8GXW - chains C and F of the 12 polymer chains in the assembly; structure by electron microscopy, 2.70 A resolution.

[Chain C]
Name: V-type ATP synthase alpha chain
From: Thermus thermophilus HB8
Notes: EC 7.1.2.2
UniProt: Q56403 (VATA_THET8); residue numbers follow UniProt; this construct covers 1-578
Amino-acid sequence (578 residues; numbered 1 to 578; the number before each row is that of its first residue):
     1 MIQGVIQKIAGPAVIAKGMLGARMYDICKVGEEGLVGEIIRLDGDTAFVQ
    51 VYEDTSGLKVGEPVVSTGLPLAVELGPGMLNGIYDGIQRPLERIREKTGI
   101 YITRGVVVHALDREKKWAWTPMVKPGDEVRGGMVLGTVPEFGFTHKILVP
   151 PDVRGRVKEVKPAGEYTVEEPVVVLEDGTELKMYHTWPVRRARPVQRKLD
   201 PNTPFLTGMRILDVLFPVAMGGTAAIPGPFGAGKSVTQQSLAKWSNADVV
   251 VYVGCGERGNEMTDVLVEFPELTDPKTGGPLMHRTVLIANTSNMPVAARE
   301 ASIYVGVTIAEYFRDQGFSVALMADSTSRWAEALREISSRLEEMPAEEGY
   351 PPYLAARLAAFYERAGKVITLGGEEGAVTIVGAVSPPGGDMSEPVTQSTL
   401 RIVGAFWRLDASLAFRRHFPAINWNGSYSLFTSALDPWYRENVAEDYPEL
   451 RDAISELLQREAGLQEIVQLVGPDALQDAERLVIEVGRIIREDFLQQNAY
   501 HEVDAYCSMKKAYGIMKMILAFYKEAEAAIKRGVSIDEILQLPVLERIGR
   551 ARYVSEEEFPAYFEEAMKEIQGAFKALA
Differences from the reference sequence: conflict Ala-232 (Ser in Q56403), Ser-235 (Thr in Q56403)
Ion coordination: Mg2+: Ser-235 (together with ATP)
Small-molecule neighbours: ATP (adenosine-5'-triphosphate): Pro-229, Phe-230, Gly-231, Ala-232, Gly-233, Lys-234, Ser-235, Val-236, Glu-257, Arg-258, Glu-261, Phe-419, Pro-420, Gln-497, Asn-498, Ala-499, Tyr-500

[Chain F]
Name: V-type ATP synthase beta chain
From: Thermus thermophilus HB8
UniProt: Q56404 (VATB_THET8); residue numbers follow UniProt; this construct covers 1-478
Amino-acid sequence (478 residues; row label = number of the first residue in the row):
     1 MDLLKKEYTGITYISGPLLFVENAKDLAYGAIVDIKDGTGRVRGGQVIEV
    51 SEEYAVIQVFEETTGLDLATTSVSLVEDVARLGVSKEMLGRRFNGIGKPI
   101 DGLPPITPEKRLPITGLPLNPVARRKPEQFIQTGISTIDVMNTLVRGQKL
   151 PIFSGSGLPANEIAAQIARQATVRPDLSGEGEKEEPFAVVFAAMGITQRE
   201 LSYFIQEFERTGALSRSVLFLNKADDPTIERILTPRMALTVAEYLAFEHD
   251 YHVLVILTDMTNYCEALREIGAAREEIPGRRGYPGYMYTDLATIYERAGV
   301 VEGKKGSVTQIPILSMPDDDRTHPIPDLTGYITEGQIQLSRELHRKGIYP
   351 PIDPLPSLSRLMNNGVGKGKTREDHKQVSDQLYSAYANGVDIRKLVAIIG
   401 EDALTENDRRYLQFADAFERFFINQGQQNRSIEESLQIAWALLSMLPQGE
   451 LKRISKDHIGKYYGQKLEEIWGAPQALD
Not modelled in the structure: 1, 473-478

[Interface between chain C and chain F]
Residue-residue contacts (57; chain C residue first):
  Leu-20(C) / Leu-68(F)  hydrophobic
  Gly-21(C) / Asp-67(F)
  Gly-21(C) / Ala-69(F)
  Ala-22(C) / Asp-67(F)
  Arg-23(C) / Gly-65(F)
  Arg-23(C) / Leu-66(F)
  Met-24(C) / Ile-14(F)
  Met-24(C) / Thr-63(F)
  Met-24(C) / Thr-64(F)
  Met-24(C) / Gly-65(F)  hydrogen bond (backbone-backbone)
  Met-24(C) / Leu-66(F)  hydrogen bond (backbone-backbone)
  Tyr-25(C) / Thr-64(F)
  Arg-41(C) / Tyr-13(F)  hydrogen bond
  Arg-41(C) / Ile-14(F)
  Arg-41(C) / Ser-15(F)  hydrogen bond
  Leu-42(C) / Tyr-13(F)
  Leu-42(C) / Ile-14(F)  hydrogen bond (backbone-backbone)
  Leu-42(C) / Leu-66(F)
  Leu-42(C) / Asp-67(F)
  Asp-43(C) / Thr-12(F)
  Asp-43(C) / Tyr-13(F)
  Gly-44(C) / Thr-12(F)  hydrogen bond (backbone-backbone)
  Gly-44(C) / Leu-68(F)
  Lys-198(C) / Gln-198(F)  hydrogen bond
  Asp-200(C) / Ser-202(F)  hydrogen bond
  Glu-343(C) / Ser-15(F)
  Met-344(C) / Ala-272(F)
  Met-344(C) / Glu-275(F)
  Met-344(C) / Glu-276(F)
  Ala-346(C) / Arg-268(F)
  Glu-347(C) / Arg-268(F)
  Glu-347(C) / Arg-281(F)  salt bridge
  Pro-352(C) / Glu-269(F)
  Pro-352(C) / Ala-272(F)  hydrophobic
  Ala-355(C) / Glu-265(F)
  Ala-356(C) / Thr-228(F)
  Ala-360(C) / Asp-225(F)
  Glu-363(C) / Thr-197(F)
  Glu-363(C) / Gln-198(F)  hydrogen bond (side chain-backbone)
  Glu-363(C) / Ala-224(F)
  Glu-363(C) / Asp-225(F)
  Ser-392(C) / Asp-318(F)
  Gln-397(C) / Pro-317(F)
  Gln-397(C) / Asp-318(F)
  Leu-400(C) / Ser-156(F)
  Arg-401(C) / Glu-265(F)  salt bridge
  Arg-401(C) / Ser-315(F)
  Ile-402(C) / Arg-199(F)
  Val-403(C) / Arg-199(F)
  Asn-425(C) / Arg-345(F)  hydrogen bond (backbone-side chain)
  Gly-426(C) / Arg-345(F)
  Tyr-428(C) / Ser-156(F)
  Tyr-428(C) / Gly-157(F)
  Leu-430(C) / Gly-157(F)
  Leu-430(C) / Arg-199(F)
  Gln-459(C) / Arg-345(F)  hydrogen bond (side chain-backbone)
  Leu-470(C) / Ala-397(F)
Also at the interface, not in a pair above, chain C (38 interface residues in all): Tyr-353, Ala-359, Arg-364, Gly-404, Phe-431
Also at the interface, not in a pair above, chain F (39 interface residues in all): Thr-39, Gln-206, Thr-261, Gly-271, Pro-278, His-323, Arg-341

[Overview]
38 residues of chain C face 39 of chain F across their interface; the contacts include 11 hydrogen bonds and 2
salt bridges. Polar contacts include Glu-347(C)/Arg-281(F), Arg-401(C)/Glu-265(F) and Arg-41(C)/Tyr-13(F).
Ligands of chain C: ATP.
Chain C is V-type ATP synthase alpha chain and chain F is V-type ATP synthase beta chain, both from Thermus
thermophilus HB8; the structure, 2 ATP-bound V1EG of V/A-ATPase from Thermus thermophilus, was determined by
electron microscopy, deposited together with 8GXU, 8GXX, 8GXY and 8GXZ.
